PDB entry 1LZ5 | X-ray diffraction, 1.80 A resolution | chain A

== Chain A ==
Molecule: Human lysozyme
From: Homo sapiens
Notes: EC 3.2.1.17
UniProt: P61626 (LYSC_HUMAN); residues 1-126 here correspond to UniProt positions 19-144 (UniProt number = residue number + 18)
Chain sequence (134 residues; numbered 1 to 130 plus 4 insertion-coded residues; the number before each row is that of its first residue; a row labelled like 74A-74D holds insertion residues (74A, then the next letters in order)):
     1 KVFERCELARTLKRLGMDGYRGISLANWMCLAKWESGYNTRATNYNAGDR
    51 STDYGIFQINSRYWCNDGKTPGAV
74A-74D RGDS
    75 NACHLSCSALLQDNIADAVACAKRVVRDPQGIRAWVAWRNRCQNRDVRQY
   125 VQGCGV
Sequence notes: insertion (74A-74D)
Cystine bridges: Cys6-Cys128, Cys30-Cys116, Cys65-Cys81, Cys77-Cys95
Swiss-Prot annotation at these positions:
  - active site: Glu35, Asp53
From the paper describing this entry:
  - conformationally variable residues (order/disorder transition): Ala73 to Val74

== Summary ==
Curated annotation (UniProt) lists active-site residues Glu35 and Asp53. From the paper: conformational
variability at Ala73.
Chain A is Human lysozyme (Homo sapiens); the structure, Structural and functional analyses of the arg-gly-asp
sequence introduced into human lysozyme, was determined by X-ray diffraction (same publication as 1LZ6).
